8ILA - chains A and C of the 4 polymer chains in the assembly; structure by X-ray diffraction, 2.79 A resolution.

# Chain A (and C)
Molecule: Glycosyltransferase
Organism: Streptomyces lincolnensis
Notes: chain C of this document is another copy of the same molecule, construct and numbering; everything in this record applies to it too
Reference sequence: A9Y8T1 (A9Y8T1_STRLN); residue numbers follow UniProt; this construct covers 1-436
Chain sequence (457 residues; numbered -20 to 436; the number before each row is that of its first residue; numbers below 1 keep their minus sign (Met-20 is residue -20)):
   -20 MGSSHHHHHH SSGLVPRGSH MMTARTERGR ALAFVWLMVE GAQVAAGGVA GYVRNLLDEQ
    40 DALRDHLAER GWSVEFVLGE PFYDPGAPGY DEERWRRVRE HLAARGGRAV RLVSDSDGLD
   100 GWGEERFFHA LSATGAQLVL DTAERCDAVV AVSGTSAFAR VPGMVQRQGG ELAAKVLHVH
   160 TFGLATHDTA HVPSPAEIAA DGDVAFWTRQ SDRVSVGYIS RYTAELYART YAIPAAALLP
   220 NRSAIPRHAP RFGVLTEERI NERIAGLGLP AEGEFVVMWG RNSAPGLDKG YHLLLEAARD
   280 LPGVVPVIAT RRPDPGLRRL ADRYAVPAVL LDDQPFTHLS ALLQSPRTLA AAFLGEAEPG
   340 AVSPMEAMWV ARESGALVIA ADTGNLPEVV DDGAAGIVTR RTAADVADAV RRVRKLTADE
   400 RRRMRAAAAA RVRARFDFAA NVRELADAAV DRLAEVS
Not modelled in the structure: -20 to 7
Construct notes: initiating methionine (-20); expression tag (-19 to 0)
Small-molecule neighbours:
  - GDP (guanosine-5'-diphosphate): Ala25, Gly26, Gly27, Trp258, Gly259, Arg260, Lys268, Ala288, Thr289, Arg290, Asp312, Gln313, Pro314, Phe315, Leu318, Glu337, Gly339, Ala340, Val341, Ser342, Glu345
  - substrates (Q3L; (2S)-3-[2-[(2S,3R,4S,5R,6R)-6-[(1R,2R)-1-azanyl-2-oxidanyl-propyl]-3,4,5-tris(oxidanyl)oxan-2-yl]sulfanyl-1H-imidazol-5-yl]-2-(trimethyl-$l4-azanyl)propanoic acid): Gly27, Val28, Tyr31, Trp101, Thr134, Phe161, Glu176, Ile198, Ser222, Arg260, Gly265, Leu266, Glu337, Pro338, Gly339, Ala340, Val341

# Chain A / chain C interface
Contacting residue pairs (50):
  Phe61(A) - Gln147(C)  hydrogen bond (backbone-side chain)
  Phe61(A) - Gly148(C)
  Phe61(A) - Leu151(C)  hydrophobic
  Arg78(A) - Glu123(C)  salt bridge
  Val89(A) - Gln116(C)
  Val89(A) - Asp120(C)
  Arg90(A) - Gln116(C)  hydrogen bond (backbone-side chain)
  Arg90(A) - Glu123(C)  salt bridge
  Arg90(A) - Glu150(C)  salt bridge
  Arg90(A) - Leu151(C)
  Leu91(A) - Gln116(C)
  Val92(A) - Gln116(C)  hydrogen bond (backbone-side chain)
  Val92(A) - Leu119(C)  hydrophobic
  Val92(A) - Gln147(C)
  Ser93(A) - Gln147(C)  hydrogen bond
  Asp94(A) - His108(C)  salt bridge
  Asp94(A) - Arg139(C)  salt bridge
  Asp94(A) - Met143(C)
  Ser95(A) - Arg146(C)
  Ser95(A) - Gln147(C)  hydrogen bond
  Arg105(A) - His108(C)
  His108(A) - Asp94(C)  salt bridge
  His108(A) - Arg105(C)
  His108(A) - His108(C)  hydrogen bond
  His108(A) - Ala109(C)
  Ala109(A) - His108(C)
  Ala112(A) - Thr113(C)
  Thr113(A) - Ala112(C)
  Thr113(A) - Gln116(C)
  Gln116(A) - Val89(C)
  Gln116(A) - Arg90(C)  hydrogen bond (side chain-backbone)
  Gln116(A) - Leu91(C)
  Gln116(A) - Val92(C)  hydrogen bond (side chain-backbone)
  Gln116(A) - Thr113(C)
  Leu119(A) - Val92(C)  hydrophobic
  Asp120(A) - Val89(C)
  Glu123(A) - Arg78(C)  salt bridge
  Glu123(A) - Arg90(C)  salt bridge
  Arg139(A) - Asp94(C)  salt bridge
  Met143(A) - Asp94(C)
  Arg146(A) - Ser95(C)
  Gln147(A) - Phe61(C)
  Gln147(A) - Ser93(C)  hydrogen bond
  Gln147(A) - Asp94(C)
  Gln147(A) - Ser95(C)  hydrogen bond (side chain-backbone)
  Gln147(A) - Asp96(C)
  Gln147(A) - Gly97(C)
  Gly148(A) - Phe61(C)
  Leu151(A) - Phe61(C)  hydrophobic
  Leu151(A) - Arg90(C)
Other interface residues (no listed pair), chain A (27 interface residues in all): Asp96, Gly97, Ala115
Other interface residues (no listed pair), chain C (28 interface residues in all): Ala115

# Summary
27 residues of chain A face 28 of chain C across their interface; the contacts include 10 hydrogen bonds and 9
salt bridges. Among the polar pairs are Arg78(A)-Glu123(C), Arg90(A)-Glu123(C) and Arg90(A)-Glu150(C). Ligands
of chain A: GDP and substrates.
Both chains are Glycosyltransferase (Streptomyces lincolnensis). Entry 8ILA (Crystal structure of LmbT from
Streptomyces lincolnensis NRRL ISP-5355 in complex with substrates) was determined by X-ray diffraction
together with 8IL0 from the same study.
